PDB entry 9LBZ | electron microscopy, 4.00 A resolution | chains M and x of the 52 polymer chains in the assembly

# Chain M
Name: Major capsid protein
Source organism: Escherichia phage N4
Reference sequence: Q859Q5 (CAPSD_BPN4); residues 1-401 here = UniProt positions 1-401
Amino-acid sequence (401 residues; each row starts with the number of its first residue):
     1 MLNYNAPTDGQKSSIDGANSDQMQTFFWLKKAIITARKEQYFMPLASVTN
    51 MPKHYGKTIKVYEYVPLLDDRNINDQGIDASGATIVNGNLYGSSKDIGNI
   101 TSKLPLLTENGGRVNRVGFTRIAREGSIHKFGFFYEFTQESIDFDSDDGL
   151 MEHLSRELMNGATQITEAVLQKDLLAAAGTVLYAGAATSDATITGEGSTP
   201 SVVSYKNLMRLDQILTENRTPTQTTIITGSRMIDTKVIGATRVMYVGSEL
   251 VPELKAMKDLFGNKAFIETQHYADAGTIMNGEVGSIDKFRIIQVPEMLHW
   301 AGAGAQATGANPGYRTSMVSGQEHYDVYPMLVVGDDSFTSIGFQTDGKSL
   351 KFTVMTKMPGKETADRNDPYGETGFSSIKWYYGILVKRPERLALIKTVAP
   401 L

# Chain x
Name: 32 kDa protein
Source organism: Escherichia phage N4
Reference sequence: A0MZA7 (A0MZA7_BPN4); residue numbers follow UniProt; this construct covers 1-279
Amino-acid sequence (279 residues; each row starts with the number of its first residue):
     1 MPVLKVMFHKDTNVATVLDASGSLSDGSVEVGTFHHPDETYPDSVTIYHG
    51 VRDLLYKRSAKDPSQTASYPNNIINMQVISIDMKATPRLILGTALPRVIS
   101 TIEGKDVTWHVDVAGGKAPLTYKWQFKANTVGAAFADIDSGENPTAKTAT
   151 LINHAVTAESAGTYKVIVTDANGTTIESSSLLVVGVQEPPEVASIVAYPS
   201 PLALSVADDITDGKTVKFSSLPAGSLIGTLSIKTQPDSGKATAEISGNVL
   251 TVKPVAAGDTTVVVTNGTKEVTVTVNVTE
Disordered / not traced: 1

# Interface between chain M and chain x
Contacting residue pairs (18; chain M residue first):
  I73(M) - V183(x)  hydrophobic
  I73(M) - G185(x)
  I85(M) - E188(x)
  V86(M) - V186(x)  hydrophobic
  V86(M) - E188(x)
  N87(M) - V186(x)
  N87(M) - Q187(x)
  N87(M) - E188(x)
  G92(M) - Q187(x)
  D96(M) - A223(x)
  N99(M) - Q187(x)
  N99(M) - P190(x)
  S102(M) - P190(x)  hydrogen bond (side chain-backbone)
  K103(M) - E188(x)  hydrogen bond (side chain-backbone)
  K103(M) - P189(x)
  E136(M) - Q77(x)  hydrogen bond
  N367(M) - I74(x)
  T373(M) - Q77(x)
Interface residues without a listed pair, chain M (17 interface residues in all): D70, R71, N89, Y91, R366
Interface residues without a listed pair, chain x (15 interface residues in all): Y69, N75, S100, I102, V184

# Overview
17 residues of chain M face 15 of chain x across their interface; the contacts include 3 hydrogen bonds. Among
the polar pairs are S102(M)-P190(x), K103(M)-E188(x) and E136(M)-Q77(x).
Here chain M is Major capsid protein and chain x is 32 kDa protein, both from Escherichia phage N4. Entry 9LBZ
(unique-vertex of mature phage N4) was determined by electron microscopy together with 9LC0, 9LC1 and 9LD7
from the same study.
